7A1S - chains A and B; structure by X-ray diffraction, 2.01 A resolution.

[Chain A]
Protein: Hypoxia-inducible factor 1-alpha inhibitor
From: Homo sapiens
Notes: EC 1.14.11.30, 1.14.11.-
Reference sequence: Q9NWT6 (HIF1N_HUMAN); residues 1-349 here = UniProt positions 1-349
Chain sequence (349 residues; row label = number of the first residue in the row):
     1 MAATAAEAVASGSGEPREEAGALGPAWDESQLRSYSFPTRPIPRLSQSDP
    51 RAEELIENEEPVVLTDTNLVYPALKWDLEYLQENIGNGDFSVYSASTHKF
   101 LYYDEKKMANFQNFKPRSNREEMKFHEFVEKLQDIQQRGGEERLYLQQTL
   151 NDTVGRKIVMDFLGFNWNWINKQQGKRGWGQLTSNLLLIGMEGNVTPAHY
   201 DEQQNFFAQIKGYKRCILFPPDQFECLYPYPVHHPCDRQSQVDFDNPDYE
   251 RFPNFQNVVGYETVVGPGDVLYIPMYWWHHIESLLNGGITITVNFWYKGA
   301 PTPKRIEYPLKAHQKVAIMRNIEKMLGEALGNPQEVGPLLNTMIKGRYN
Not modelled in the structure: 1-14
Metal / ion sites: Zn2+: H199, D201, H279 (together with ROQ)
Ligand contacts: ROQ ((3S)-3-methyl-2-oxidanylidene-pentanedioic acid): Y145, L186, L188, T196, H199, D201, N205, F207, K214, H279, I281, N294, W296
UniProt features mapped onto this chain:
  - binding site (2-oxoglutarate): Y145, T196, N205, K214, N294
  - binding site (substrate): D152, Q181 to T183, D201 to Q203, R238, Q239, A300, N321
  - binding site (Fe cation): H199, D201, H279
  - site: L340 (Important for dimer formation)
  - modified residue: A2 (N-acetylalanine)
  - mutagenesis: H199 (H199A: Prevents suppression of HIF CAD activity. Strongly stimulates 2-oxoglutarate turnover. No stimulation of 2-oxoglutarate turnover; when associated with R-340), D201 (D201A: Prevents suppression of HIF CAD activity; D201E: Loss of HIF1A Asn hydroxylation activity. Slightly stimulates 2-oxoglutarate turnover; D201G: No impact on HIF1A Asn hydroxylation activity ...), Q239 (Q239H: No effect on Asp hydroxylation ability), W296 (W296R: Loss of HIF1A Asn hydroxylation activity and slight stimulation of 2-oxoglutarate turnover; when associated with G-201), L340 (L340R: Impairs dimer formation, leading to loss of HIF1A Asn hydroxylation activity. No stimulation of 2-oxoglutarate turnover; when associated with A-201), I344 (I344R: No effect on dimer formation and HIF1A Asn hydroxylation activity)
Reported in the primary citation:
  - binding site for ROQ: L186, L188

[Chain B]
Protein: Tankyrase-2
Chain sequence (20 residues; numbered 691 to 710; the number before each row is that of its first residue):
   691 NLEVAEYLLQHGADVNAQDK
Not modelled in the structure: 691, 709-710
Reported in the primary citation:
  - post-translational modification sites: N706 (citing earlier work)

[Chain A / chain B interface]
Contacting residue pairs (45; chain A residue first):
  Y93(A) with Q708(B)
  Y102(A) with V705(B); N706(B); A707(B), hydrogen bond (side chain-backbone); Q708(B), hydrogen bond (side chain-backbone)
  Y103(A) with Q708(B)
  D104(A) with Q708(B), hydrogen bond
  E105(A) with Q708(B), hydrogen bond (backbone-side chain)
  K106(A) with Q708(B)
  H199(A) with N706(B), hydrogen bond
  D201(A) with D704(B); V705(B); N706(B), hydrogen bond (side chain-backbone)
  E202(A) with H701(B); G702(B), hydrogen bond (side chain-backbone); A703(B), hydrogen bond (side chain-backbone); D704(B), hydrogen bond (backbone-backbone)
  Q203(A) with A703(B), hydrogen bond (side chain-backbone); V705(B)
  R238(A) with D704(B); V705(B), hydrogen bond (side chain-backbone); N706(B), hydrogen bond
  Q239(A) with N706(B), hydrogen bond
  M275(A) with H701(B)
  Y276(A) with H701(B)
  W296(A) with V705(B), hydrophobic; N706(B); A707(B), hydrophobic
  G299(A) with H701(B)
  A300(A) with H701(B), hydrogen bond (backbone-side chain)
  T302(A) with L699(B); Q700(B), hydrogen bond
  I306(A) with E696(B); L699(B), hydrophobic
  Y308(A) with A695(B)
  Q314(A) with L699(B)
  A317(A) with L698(B); L699(B)
  I318(A) with L698(B)
  R320(A) with D704(B), salt bridge
  N321(A) with Y697(B); L698(B), hydrogen bond (side chain-backbone); Q700(B), hydrogen bond (side chain-backbone)
  M325(A) with Y697(B), hydrophobic; L698(B), hydrophobic
Also at the interface, not in a pair above, chain A (31 interface residues in all): L186, K298, K304, L310, I322
Also at the interface, not in a pair above, chain B (15 interface residues in all): L692

[Summary]
Chain A and chain B form an interface of 31 and 15 residues respectively; the contacts include 17 hydrogen
bonds and 1 salt bridge. Polar contacts include R320(A)-D704(B), Y102(A)-A707(B) and Y102(A)-Q708(B). Chain A
binds compound ROQ. From the paper: a binding site for ROQ at L186(A) and L188(A); a modification site at
N706(B).
Here chain A is Hypoxia-inducible factor 1-alpha inhibitor (Homo sapiens) and chain B is Tankyrase-2. Entry
7A1S (FACTOR INHIBITING HIF-1 ALPHA IN COMPLEX WITH ZN(II), 3-methyl-2-oxoglutarate, AND TANKYRASE-2 (TNKS2)
FRAGMENT PEPTIDE (21-MER)) was determined by X-ray diffraction together with 7A1N, 7A1O, 7A1P and 7A1Q from
the same study.
